Entry 8FIS (electron microscopy, 3.18 A resolution); this record covers chains A and C of the 10 polymer chains in the assembly.

# Chain A
Protein: Envelope glycoprotein gp41
Organism: Human immunodeficiency virus 1
UniProt: Q2N0S6 (Q2N0S6_9HIV1); residues 512-664 here correspond to UniProt positions 509-661 (UniProt number = residue number - 3)
Chain sequence (153 residues; row label = number of the first residue in the row):
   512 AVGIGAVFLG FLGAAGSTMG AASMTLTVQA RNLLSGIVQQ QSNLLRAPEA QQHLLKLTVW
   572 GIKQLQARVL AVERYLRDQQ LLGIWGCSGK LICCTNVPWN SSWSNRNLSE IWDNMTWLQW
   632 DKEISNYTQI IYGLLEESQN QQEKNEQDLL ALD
Disordered / not traced: 512-519, 547-567
Sequence notes: conflict Pro559 (Ile556 in Q2N0S6), Cys605 (Thr602 in Q2N0S6)
Disulfide bonds: Cys598-Cys604
Glycans and other covalent adducts: N-acetylglucosamine (NAG) linked to Asn611, Asn618, Asn637

# Chain C
Protein: Envelope glycoprotein gp120
Organism: Human immunodeficiency virus 1
UniProt: Q2N0S6 (Q2N0S6_9HIV1); the construct lacks a stretch of the UniProt sequence and is renumbered around it, so the offset changes along the chain: 31-141 = UniProt 30-140; 150-186 = UniProt 141-177; 188-309 = UniProt 187-308; 312-321 = UniProt 309-318; 2 more segments
Chain sequence (481 residues; each row starts with the number of its first residue; note: 12 numbers in that range are skipped by the numbering (no residue carries them; nothing is unmodelled there); a row labelled like 186A-186I holds insertion residues (186A, then the next letters in order)):
    31 AENLWVTVYY GVPVWKDAET TLFCASDAKA YETEKHNVWA THACVPTDPN PQEIHLENVT
    91 EEFNMWKNNM VEQMHTDIIS LWDQSLKPCV KLTPLCVTLQ CTNVTNNITD D
   150 MRGELKNCSF NMTTELRDKK QKVYSLFYRL DVVQINE
186A-186I NQGNRSNNS
   188 NKEYRLINCN TSACTQACPK VSFEPIPIHY CAPAGFAILK CKDKKFNGTG PCPSVSTVQC
   248 THGIKPVVST QLLLNGSLAE EEVMIRSENI TNNAKNILVQ FNTPVQINCT RPNNNTRKSI
   308 RI
   312 GPGQAFYATG
  321A D
   322 IIGDIRQAHC NVSKATWNET LGKVVKQLRK HFGNNTIIRF ANSSGGDLEV TTHSFNCGGE
   382 FFYCNTSGLF NSTWISN
   400 TSVQGSNSTG SNDSITLPCR IKQIINMWQR IGQCMYAPPI QGVIRCVSNI TGLILTRDGG
   460 STNSTTETFR PGGGDMRDNW RSELYKYKVV KIEPLGVAPT RCKRRVVGRR RRRR
Disordered / not traced: 31, 186A-186I, 400-410, 506-513
Sequence notes: conflict Cys201 (Ile200 in Q2N0S6), Asn332 (Thr330 in Q2N0S6), Cys433 (Ala430 in Q2N0S6), Cys501 (Ala498 in Q2N0S6), Arg509 (Glu506 in Q2N0S6), Arg510 (Lys507 in Q2N0S6), Arg512 (Ala509 in Q2N0S6), Arg513 (Val510 in Q2N0S6)
Disulfide bonds: Cys54-Cys74, Cys119-Cys205, Cys126-Cys196, Cys131-Cys157, Cys201-Cys433, Cys218-Cys247, Cys228-Cys239, Cys296-Cys331, Cys378-Cys445, Cys385-Cys418
Glycans and other covalent adducts: N-acetylglucosamine (NAG) linked to Asn88, Asn133, Asn137, Asn156, Asn160, Asn197, Asn234, Asn262, Asn276, Asn295, Asn301, Asn332, Asn339, Asn355, Asn363, Asn386, Asn392, Asn448, Asn462

# How chain A and chain C interact
Disulfides between the chains: Cys605(A)-Cys501(C)
Residue-residue contacts (95; chain A residue first):
  Phe522(A) - Ile84(C)
  Phe522(A) - Thr244(C)
  Leu523(A) - Pro43(C)  hydrophobic
  Leu523(A) - Trp45(C)  hydrophobic
  Leu523(A) - Leu86(C)
  Ala525(A) - Pro43(C)
  Ala526(A) - Pro43(C)  hydrophobic
  Ala526(A) - Trp45(C)  hydrophobic
  Gly527(A) - Glu87(C)
  Gly527(A) - Asn88(C)
  Gly527(A) - Val89(C)
  Ala533(A) - Pro43(C)
  Leu537(A) - Tyr40(C)
  Leu537(A) - Gly41(C)
  Leu537(A) - Val42(C)
  Gln540(A) - Gly41(C)
  Gln540(A) - Pro43(C)
  Asn543(A) - Gly222(C)
  Asn543(A) - Gln246(C)
  Leu544(A) - Tyr40(C)
  Leu544(A) - Ala221(C)
  Leu544(A) - Gly222(C)
  Leu544(A) - Pro493(C)  hydrophobic
  Leu545(A) - Ala221(C)
  Ser546(A) - Ala221(C)
  Thr569(A) - Gln114(C)
  Val570(A) - Ser110(C)
  Val570(A) - Leu111(C)  hydrophobic
  Val570(A) - Gln114(C)
  Trp571(A) - Leu52(C)
  Trp571(A) - Cys54(C)  hydrophobic
  Trp571(A) - Ala70(C)
  Trp571(A) - Ala73(C)  hydrophobic
  Trp571(A) - Asp107(C)
  Trp571(A) - Leu111(C)
  Trp571(A) - Tyr217(C)
  Lys574(A) - Thr51(C)  hydrogen bond
  Lys574(A) - Leu52(C)
  Lys574(A) - Gln103(C)  hydrogen bond
  Lys574(A) - Asp107(C)  salt bridge
  Ala578(A) - Pro220(C)  hydrophobic
  Leu581(A) - Phe223(C)  hydrophobic
  Arg585(A) - Lys490(C)
  Arg585(A) - Ile491(C)  hydrogen bond (side chain-backbone)
  Asp589(A) - Tyr40(C)
  Asp589(A) - Pro493(C)
  Asp589(A) - Leu494(C)
  Gln590(A) - Tyr40(C)
  Leu592(A) - Leu494(C)  hydrophobic
  Leu593(A) - Leu494(C)  hydrophobic
  Trp596(A) - Val38(C)  hydrophobic
  Gly597(A) - Arg503(C)  hydrogen bond (backbone-side chain)
  Leu602(A) - Tyr40(C)
  Ile603(A) - Val38(C)
  Ile603(A) - Tyr39(C)  hydrophobic
  Cys604(A) - Thr37(C)
  Cys604(A) - Val38(C)  hydrogen bond (backbone-backbone)
  Cys605(A) - Val36(C)
  Cys605(A) - Thr37(C)
  Cys605(A) - Cys501(C)  disulfide
  Cys605(A) - Arg503(C)  hydrogen bond (backbone-side chain)
  Thr606(A) - Trp35(C)
  Thr606(A) - Val36(C)  hydrogen bond (backbone-backbone)
  Thr606(A) - Arg503(C)
  Asn607(A) - Trp35(C)
  Val608(A) - Trp35(C)
  Val608(A) - Val36(C)
  Pro609(A) - Trp35(C)  hydrophobic
  Trp610(A) - Leu34(C)  hydrogen bond (backbone-backbone)
  Trp610(A) - Trp35(C)
  Trp610(A) - Val36(C)  hydrophobic
  Trp610(A) - Ala497(C)
  Trp610(A) - Pro498(C)  hydrophobic
  Trp614(A) - Val36(C)  hydrophobic
  Leu619(A) - Leu34(C)  hydrophobic
  Ile622(A) - Pro498(C)  hydrophobic
  Trp623(A) - Tyr39(C)
  Trp623(A) - Ala497(C)  hydrophobic
  Trp623(A) - Pro498(C)  hydrogen bond (side chain-backbone)
  Trp623(A) - Thr499(C)
  Trp628(A) - Tyr39(C)  hydrophobic
  Trp628(A) - Val42(C)
  Trp628(A) - Pro43(C)
  Trp628(A) - Val44(C)  hydrophobic
  Leu629(A) - Val44(C)
  Leu629(A) - Trp45(C)
  Trp631(A) - Val496(C)  hydrogen bond (side chain-backbone)
  Trp631(A) - Ala497(C)  hydrophobic
  Trp631(A) - Pro498(C)
  Asp632(A) - Lys46(C)  salt bridge
  Ile635(A) - Val496(C)
  Tyr643(A) - Leu494(C)
  Leu646(A) - Val36(C)  hydrophobic
  Gln650(A) - Arg503(C)
  Gln653(A) - Arg503(C)
Also at the interface, not in a pair above, chain A (55 interface residues in all): Gly521, Ser534, Thr536, Gln575, Ala582, Tyr586, Arg588, Ile642
Also at the interface, not in a pair above, chain C (51 interface residues in all): Asn33, Thr50, Phe53, Cys74, Ala224, Gly495

# In short
The interface between chain A and chain C involves 55 residues on one side and 51 on the other, with 1
disulfide bond, 10 hydrogen bonds and 2 salt bridges. Polar pairs include Lys574(A)-Asp107(C),
Asp632(A)-Lys46(C) and Lys574(A)-Thr51(C).
Chain A is Envelope glycoprotein gp41 and chain C is Envelope glycoprotein gp120, both from Human
immunodeficiency virus 1; the structure, Structure of Bispecific CAP256V2LS-J3 Fab in complex with BG505
DS-SOSIP.664, was determined by electron microscopy.
